Entry 8P0U (electron microscopy, 2.92 A resolution); this record covers chains A and C of the 5 polymer chains in the assembly.

Chain A:
Name: Polymerase acidic protein
Organism: Thogotovirus thogotoense
UniProt: P27194 (PA_THOGV); residues 1-622 here = UniProt positions 1-622
Amino-acid sequence (622 residues; numbered 1 to 622; the number before each row is that of its first residue):
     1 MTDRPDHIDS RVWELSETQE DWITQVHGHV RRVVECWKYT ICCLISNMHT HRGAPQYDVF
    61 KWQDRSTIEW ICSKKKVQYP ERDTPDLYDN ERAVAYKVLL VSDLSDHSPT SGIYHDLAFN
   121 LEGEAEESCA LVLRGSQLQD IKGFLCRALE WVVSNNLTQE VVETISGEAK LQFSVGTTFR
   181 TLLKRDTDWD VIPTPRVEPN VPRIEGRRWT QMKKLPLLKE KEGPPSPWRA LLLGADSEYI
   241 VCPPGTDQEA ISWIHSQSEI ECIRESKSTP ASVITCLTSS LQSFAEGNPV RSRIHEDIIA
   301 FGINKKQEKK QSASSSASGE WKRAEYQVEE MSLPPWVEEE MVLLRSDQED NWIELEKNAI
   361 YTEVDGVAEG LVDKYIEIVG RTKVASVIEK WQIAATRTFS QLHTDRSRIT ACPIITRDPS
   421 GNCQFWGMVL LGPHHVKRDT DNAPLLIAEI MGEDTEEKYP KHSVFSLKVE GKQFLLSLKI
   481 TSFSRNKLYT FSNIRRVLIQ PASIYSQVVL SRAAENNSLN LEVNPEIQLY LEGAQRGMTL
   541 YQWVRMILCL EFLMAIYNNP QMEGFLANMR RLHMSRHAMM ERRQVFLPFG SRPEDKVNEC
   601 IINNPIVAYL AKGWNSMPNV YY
Disordered / not traced: 1

Chain C:
Name: Polymerase basic protein 2
Organism: Thogotovirus thogotoense
UniProt: Q9YNA4 (PB2_THOGV); the construct has insertions or renumbered stretches relative to UniProt, so the offset changes along the chain: 7-150 = UniProt 1-144; 719-749 = UniProt 739-769
Amino-acid sequence (769 residues; row label = number of the first residue in the row; note: 568 numbers in that range are skipped by the numbering (no residue carries them; nothing is unmodelled there); a row labelled like 150A-150Z holds insertion residues (150A, then the next letters in order)):
     7 MDREEPAESE CTLRALVEEY NGACKEAPKE MSKQFTDYNT FKRYTTSKKD HAPQMRLVYS
    67 VRKPWPISMT PSKEIPLVFN GTKLKDTILD LGESKRTRAN IVVPDYWSKY GSQTSLEVVN
   127 AILYAEDLKV QRFFSTEWGE IRYG
150A-150Z RMLPFRKPVQACPTIEEVNPASIPHT
151A-151Z LLQVFCPQYTTLDSKRKAHMGAVEKL
152A-152Z KRVMEPICKVQTQESAVHIARSLIDS
153A-153Z NKKWLPTVVDHTPRTAEMAHFLCSKY
154A-154Z HYVHTNTQDLSDTRSIDNLCGELVKR
155A-155Z SLKCRCPKETLVANLDKITIQGRPMR
156A-156Z EVLADHDGELPYLGICRVAMGLSTHH
157A-157Z TMKIRSTKFSILNSDHPRIEVKKVFS
158A-158Z LSPDVQVTIPYRRFKGKAKVYFQNDQ
159A-159Z IQGYFSCTDRQIDEIKISAPKNAPLL
160A-160Z EPLLDICYYGSFIEPGFEQTFGFYPA
161A-161Z GKREFVDSFFMHHSKDHKAFLIHMGL
162A-162Z DKDLSLPLSPELNWKEPALSKVCRVT
163A-163Z ELDSTVQPYTSATREFVLGETLNVYT
164A-164Z QHENGLELLICPTEIRSTRGPLPPGT
165A-165Z NLSGSEFIDIYQDPFSRAKSLLKSTI
166A-166Z LHAERCKEFVGNMLEEYQDPAETTVQ
167A-167Z SLVPINTWGKSAKRKLQEEITSDPDW
168A-168Z HQCPRKRAKMSYLAIIAGSIQDRDKK
169A-169Z QTNVPRAFMLRGSQIEYDMKATRGLV
170A-170Z VDTTNRIIVGGETVLREGKGGPEGYV
171A-171Z QTGVFEEQPRCYLVDTPDHGLSMGLS
172A-172V RFCVHSQGRYFQYEKKISIWEE
   719 TDNIKATIDS QRDLKRRRDI EEMVSKRARI V
Disordered / not traced: 7-55, 96-101, 150A-150Z, 151A-151Z, 152A-152Z, 153A-153Z, 154A-154Z, 155A-155Z, 156A-156Z, 157A-157Z, 158A-158Z, 159A-159Z, 160A-160Z, 161A-161Z, 162A-162Z, 163A-163Z, 164A-164Z, 165A-165Z, 166A-166Z, 167A-167Z, 168A-168Z, 169A-169Z, 170A-170Z, 171A-171Z, 172A-172V, 732-749
UniProt features mapped onto this chain:
  - motif: Lys733 to Arg736 (Nuclear localization signal)

Chain A / chain C interface:
Pairs across the interface (30; chain A residue first):
  Asp9(A) - Thr719(C)
  Asp9(A) - Ile722(C)
  Arg11(A) - Thr719(C)  hydrogen bond (side chain-backbone)
  Arg11(A) - Lys723(C)
  Val12(A) - Ile722(C)  hydrophobic
  Tyr39(A) - Thr725(C)
  Tyr39(A) - Ile726(C)
  Tyr39(A) - Gln729(C)  hydrogen bond
  Thr40(A) - Ile722(C)
  Cys43(A) - Ile722(C)  hydrophobic
  Cys43(A) - Thr725(C)  hydrogen bond
  Leu44(A) - Asn721(C)
  Asn47(A) - Asn721(C)
  Pro55(A) - Ser728(C)
  Val59(A) - Thr725(C)
  Val59(A) - Gln729(C)  hydrogen bond (backbone-side chain)
  Lys61(A) - Gln729(C)  hydrogen bond (backbone-side chain)
  Gln63(A) - Gln729(C)  hydrogen bond (side chain-backbone)
  Thr362(A) - Phe139(C)
  Val364(A) - Ile147(C)  hydrophobic
  Val367(A) - Tyr149(C)
  Phe399(A) - Met61(C)
  His403(A) - Met61(C)  hydrogen bond (side chain-backbone)
  His403(A) - Tyr65(C)
  Thr404(A) - Tyr65(C)
  Tyr489(A) - Gln60(C)  hydrogen bond
  Tyr489(A) - Met61(C)  hydrophobic
  Ala514(A) - Tyr149(C)  hydrophobic
  Ala514(A) - Gly150(C)
  Leu519(A) - Tyr149(C)
Other interface residues (no listed pair), chain A (29 interface residues in all): Ser46, Phe60, Tyr361, Ser400, Asp439, Leu510, Ala513, Asn517
Other interface residues (no listed pair), chain C (20 interface residues in all): Arg62, Phe140, Trp144, Asp720, Ala724

Overview:
Chain A and chain C form an interface of 29 and 20 residues respectively, with 8 hydrogen bonds. Among the
polar pairs are Arg11(A)-Thr719(C), Tyr39(A)-Gln729(C) and Cys43(A)-Thr725(C).
Here chain A is Polymerase acidic protein and chain C is Polymerase basic protein 2, both from Thogotovirus
thogotoense. Entry 8P0U (Thogoto virus polymerase in Mode B conformation with defined endonuclease domain and
bound to 32-mer loop ...) was determined by electron microscopy.
